Entry 5KQP (X-ray diffraction, 2.05 A resolution); this record covers chain A.

== Chain A ==
Protein: Low molecular weight phosphotyrosine protein phosphatase
Organism: Homo sapiens
Notes: EC 3.1.3.48, 3.1.3.2
Reference sequence: P24666 (PPAC_HUMAN); residues 0-157 here correspond to UniProt positions 1-158 (UniProt number = residue number + 1)
Amino-acid sequence (178 residues; numbered -20 to 157; the number before each row is that of its first residue; numbers below 1 keep their minus sign (Met-20 is residue -20)):
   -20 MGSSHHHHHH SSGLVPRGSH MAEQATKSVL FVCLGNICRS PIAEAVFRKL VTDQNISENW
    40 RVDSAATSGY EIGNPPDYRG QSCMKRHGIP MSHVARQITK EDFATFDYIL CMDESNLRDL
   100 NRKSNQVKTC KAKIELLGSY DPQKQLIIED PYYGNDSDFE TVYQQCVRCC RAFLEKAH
Not modelled in the structure: -20 to 3
Sequence notes: initiating methionine (-20); expression tag (-19 to -1)
Curated features (UniProtKB/Swiss-Prot):
  - active site: Cys12 (Nucleophile), Arg18, Asp129 (Proton donor)
  - modified residue: Ala1 (N-acetylalanine), Tyr131 (Phosphotyrosine), Tyr132 (Phosphotyrosine)
What the authors report for this chain:
  - conformationally variable residues: Cys17
  - catalytic residues: Asp129 (citing earlier work)
  - specificity-determining residues: Cys17 (proposed by the authors, not directly observed)

== Overview ==
From UniProt: 3 active-site residues. The paper reports the catalytic residue Asp129; the specificity
determinant Cys17.
Chain A is Low molecular weight phosphotyrosine protein phosphatase (Homo sapiens); the structure, Crystal
structure of Apo-form LMW-PTP, was determined by X-ray diffraction, deposited together with 5KQG, 5KQL and
5KQM.
